Entry 3MNN (X-ray diffraction, 2.50 A resolution); this record covers chains F and I of the 10 polymer chains in the assembly.

[Chain F]
Name: Histone H4
Source organism: Xenopus laevis
Reference sequence: P62799 (H4_XENLA); residues 1-102 here correspond to UniProt positions 2-103 (UniProt number = residue number + 1)
Amino-acid sequence (102 residues; row label = number of the first residue in the row):
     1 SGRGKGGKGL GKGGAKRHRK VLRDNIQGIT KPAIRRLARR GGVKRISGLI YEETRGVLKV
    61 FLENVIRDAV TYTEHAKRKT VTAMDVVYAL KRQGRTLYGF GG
Not modelled in the structure: 1-15
Bound ions: ruthenium ion: Lys59 (together with 1,3,5-Triaza-7-phosphaadamantane, 1-methyl-4-(1-methylethyl)benzene)
Residues lining bound ligands: 1,3,5-Triaza-7-phosphaadamantane (PTW; 1,3,5-triaza-7-phosphatricyclo[3.3.1.1~3,7~]decane): Lys59, Val60, Glu63
Curated features (UniProtKB/Swiss-Prot):
  - DNA-binding region: Lys16 to Lys20
  - modified residue: Ser1 (N-acetylserine), Arg3 (Asymmetric dimethylarginine), Lys5 (N6-(2-hydroxyisobutyryl)lysine), Lys8 (N6-(2-hydroxyisobutyryl)lysine), Lys12 (N6-(2-hydroxyisobutyryl)lysine), Lys16 (N6-(2-hydroxyisobutyryl)lysine), Lys20 (N6,N6,N6-trimethyllysine), Lys31 (N6-(2-hydroxyisobutyryl)lysine), Lys44 (N6-(2-hydroxyisobutyryl)lysine), Ser47 (Phosphoserine), Tyr51 (Phosphotyrosine), Lys59 (N6-(2-hydroxyisobutyryl)lysine), Lys77 (N6-(2-hydroxyisobutyryl)lysine), Lys79 (N6-(2-hydroxyisobutyryl)lysine), Tyr88 (Phosphotyrosine), Lys91 (N6-(2-hydroxyisobutyryl)lysine)
  - cross-link (Glycyl lysine isopeptide (Lys-Gly)): Lys31 (interchain with G-Cter in UFM1), Lys91 (interchain with G-Cter in ubiquitin)

[Chain I]
Molecule: 145-nt DNA strand
Sequence (145 nucleotides; row label = number of the first residue in the row; numbers below 1 keep their minus sign (DA-72 is residue -72)):
   -72 ATCAATATCC ACCTGCAGAT ACTACCAAAA GTGTATTTGG AAACTGCTCC ATCAAAAGGC
   -12 ATGTTCAGCT GAATCAGCTG AACATGCCTT TTGATGGAGC AGTTTCCAAA TACACTTTTG
    48 GTAGTATCTG CAGGTGGATA TTGAT

[How chain F and chain I interact]
Contacting residue pairs (12; chain F residue first):
  Arg35(F) - DA8(I)  salt bridge to the phosphate
  Arg45(F) - DT6(I)  base contact
  Arg45(F) - DG7(I)  hydrogen bond to the sugar
  Arg45(F) - DA8(I)  phosphate contact
  Ile46(F) - DG7(I)  sugar contact
  Ile46(F) - DA8(I)  hydrogen bond to the phosphate
  Ser47(F) - DG7(I)  phosphate contact
  Gly48(F) - DG7(I)  hydrogen bond to the phosphate
  Arg78(F) - DC27(I)  phosphate contact
  Lys79(F) - DG26(I)  salt bridge to the phosphate
  Lys79(F) - DC27(I)  hydrogen bond to the phosphate
  Thr80(F) - DC27(I)  hydrogen bond to the phosphate
Also at the interface, not in a pair above, chain F (10 interface residues in all): Arg39, Lys77
Also at the interface, not in a pair above, chain I (6 interface residues in all): DA9

[In short]
10 residues of chain F face 6 of chain I across their interface; the contacts include 5 hydrogen bonds and 2
salt bridges. Among the polar pairs are Arg45(F)-DG7(I), Ile46(F)-DA8(I) and Gly48(F)-DG7(I). Ligands of chain
F: 1,3,5-Triaza-7-phosphaadamantane. UniProt lists a DNA-binding region on chain F.
Here chain F is Histone H4 (Xenopus laevis) and chain I is a 145-nt DNA strand. Entry 3MNN (A Ruthenium
Antitumour Agent Forms Specific Histone Protein Adducts in the Nucleosome Core) was determined by X-ray
diffraction.
